Entry 8IMI (electron microscopy, 2.59 A resolution); this record covers chains e and g of the 52 polymer chains in the assembly.

Chain e:
Protein: ApcA2
Organism: Anthocerotibacter panamensis
Amino-acid sequence (161 residues; numbered 1 to 161; the number before each row is that of its first residue):
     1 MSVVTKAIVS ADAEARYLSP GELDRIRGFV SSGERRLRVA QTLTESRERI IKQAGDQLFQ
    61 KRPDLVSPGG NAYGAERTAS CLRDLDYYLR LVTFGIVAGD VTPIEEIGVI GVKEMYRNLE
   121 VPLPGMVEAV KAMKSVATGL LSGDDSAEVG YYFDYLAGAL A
Not modelled in the structure: 1
Small-molecule neighbours: phycocyanobilin (CYC): Leu58, Leu65, Asn71, Ala72, Arg77, Ser80, Cys81, Arg83, Asp84, Leu85, Tyr87, Tyr88, Leu91, Ile107, Gly108, Met115, Tyr116, Leu119, Val121, Pro122, Gly125, Met126, Ala129

Chain g:
Protein: ApcB2
Organism: Anthocerotibacter panamensis
Amino-acid sequence (162 residues; each row starts with the number of its first residue):
     1 MQDAITSVIN TYDVQGKYFD TSAFDKLKAY YATGELRVRA AGTISANAAT IIKEASAKLF
    61 SNQPDLVRPG GNAYTTRRYA ACVRDMDYFL RYATYAMLAG DTSILDERVL NGLKETYNSL
   121 GVPISSTVQG IQAMKEVTGS LVGSGAAKEM GVYFDYLSSG LS
Small-molecule neighbours:
  - phycocyanobilin (CYC), molecule 1: Leu59, Leu66, Asn72, Ala73, Arg77, Arg78, Ala81, Cys82, Arg84, Asp85, Met86, Tyr88, Phe89, Tyr92, Arg108, Val109, Leu113, Thr116, Tyr117, Leu120, Val122, Pro123, Ser126, Thr127
  - phycocyanobilin (CYC), molecule 2: Val67, Tyr74, Thr75, Thr76, Tyr79

Chain e / chain g interface:
Contacting residue pairs (69; chain e residue first):
  Ser2(e) with Asp3(g), hydrogen bond; Thr6(g)
  Val4(e) with Asp3(g); Tyr30(g); Leu98(g); Ala99(g), hydrophobic
  Thr5(e) with Met1(g); Asp3(g)
  Ile8(e) with Met1(g), hydrophobic; Tyr95(g); Ala99(g), hydrophobic; Ile104(g), hydrophobic
  Val9(e) with Met1(g), hydrophobic
  Ala11(e) with Tyr95(g)
  Asp12(e) with Arg91(g), salt bridge; Tyr92(g), hydrogen bond; Tyr95(g); Arg108(g), salt bridge
  Ala15(e) with Arg91(g)
  Arg16(e) with Arg91(g); Tyr95(g), hydrogen bond (backbone-side chain)
  Tyr17(e) with Ile44(g), hydrophobic; Ser45(g); Ala48(g), hydrophobic; Asp87(g); Leu90(g); Arg91(g), hydrogen bond (side chain-backbone); Thr94(g)
  Leu18(e) with Ser45(g); Tyr95(g), hydrophobic; Leu98(g), hydrophobic
  Leu23(e) with Val38(g), hydrophobic
  Ile26(e) with Val38(g), hydrophobic; Leu98(g), hydrophobic
  Arg27(e) with Glu35(g), salt bridge; Val38(g)
  Phe29(e) with Ile5(g), hydrophobic; Tyr31(g)
  Val30(e) with Tyr31(g)
  Gly33(e) with Tyr31(g)
  Glu34(e) with Lys28(g), salt bridge
  Arg36(e) with Tyr31(g)
  Leu37(e) with Phe24(g); Leu27(g), hydrophobic; Lys28(g); Tyr31(g), hydrophobic
  Arg38(e) with Lys28(g)
  Gln41(e) with Phe24(g)
  Thr44(e) with Tyr18(g); Phe19(g)
  Arg47(e) with Tyr18(g)
  Asp86(e) with Tyr18(g), hydrogen bond
  Leu89(e) with Tyr18(g)
  Arg90(e) with Asp13(g), salt bridge; Gly16(g); Lys17(g); Tyr18(g), hydrogen bond (backbone-side chain)
  Phe94(e) with Ile9(g); Tyr12(g), hydrophobic; Asp13(g); Lys17(g); Phe19(g), hydrophobic
  Val97(e) with Ile9(g), hydrophobic; Phe19(g), hydrophobic; Tyr31(g), hydrogen bond (backbone-side chain)
  Ala98(e) with Ile9(g), hydrophobic
  Pro103(e) with Ile9(g), hydrophobic
  Glu106(e) with Asn10(g)
  Ile107(e) with Asp13(g)
Also at the interface, not in a pair above, chain e (35 interface residues in all): Ala40, Thr93
Also at the interface, not in a pair above, chain g (36 interface residues in all): Gln2, Gly34, Ala41, Gly42

Summary:
35 residues of chain e face 36 of chain g across their interface, with 7 hydrogen bonds and 5 salt bridges.
Polar contacts include Asp12(e)-Arg91(g), Asp12(e)-Arg108(g) and Arg27(e)-Glu35(g). Bound to chain e:
phycocyanobilin. Bound to chain g: phycocyanobilin.
Chain e is ApcA2 and chain g is ApcB2, both from Anthocerotibacter panamensis; the structure, A1-A2, A3-A4,
B'1-B'2, C'1-C'2 cylinder in cyanobacterial phycobilisome from Anthocerotibacter panamensis (Cluster A), was
determined by electron microscopy together with 8IMJ, 8IMK, 8IML, 8IMM, 8IMN and 8IMO from the same study.
